Entry 8HMV (electron microscopy, 2.91 A resolution); this record covers chains A and B of the 5 polymer chains in the assembly.

Chain A:
Name: Probable G-protein coupled receptor 21
Source organism: Homo sapiens
UniProtKB: Q99679 (GPR21_HUMAN); residues 30-318 here = UniProt positions 30-318
Amino-acid sequence (289 residues; numbered 30 to 318; the number before each row is that of its first residue):
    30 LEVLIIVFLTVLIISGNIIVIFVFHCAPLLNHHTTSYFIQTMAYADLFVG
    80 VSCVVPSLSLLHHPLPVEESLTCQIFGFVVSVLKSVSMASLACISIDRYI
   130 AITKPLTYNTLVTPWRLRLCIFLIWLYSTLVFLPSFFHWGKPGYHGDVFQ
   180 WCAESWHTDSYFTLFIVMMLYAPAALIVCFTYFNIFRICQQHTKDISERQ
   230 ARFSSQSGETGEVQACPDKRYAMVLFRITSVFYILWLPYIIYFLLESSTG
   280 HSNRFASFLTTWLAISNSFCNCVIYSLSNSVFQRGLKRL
Not modelled in the structure: 234-248
Reported in the primary citation:
  - contacts within the chain: Lys-170/Asp-176 (salt bridge)

Chain B:
Name: Guanine nucleotide-binding protein G(I)/G(S)/G(T) subunit beta-1
Source organism: Homo sapiens
UniProtKB: P62873 (GBB1_HUMAN); numbering as in UniProt (aligned over 3-340)
Amino-acid sequence (338 residues; each row starts with the number of its first residue):
     3 ELDQLRQEAEQLKNQIRDARKACADATLSQITNNIDPVGRIQMRTRRTLR
    53 GHLAKIYAMHWGTDSRLLVSASQDGKLIIWDSYTTNKVHAIPLRSSWVMT
   103 CAYAPSGNYVACGGLDNICSIYNLKTREGNVRVSRELAGHTGYLSCCRFL
   153 DDNQIVTSSGDTTCALWDIETGQQTTTFTGHTGDVMSLSLAPDTRLFVSG
   203 ACDASAKLWDVREGMCRQTFTGHESDINAICFFPNGNAFATGSDDATCRL
   253 FDLRADQELMTYSHDNIICGITSVSFSKSGRLLLAGYDDFNCNVWDALKA
   303 DRAGVLAGHDNRVSCLGVTDDGMAVATGSWDSFLKIWN
UniProt features mapped onto this chain:
  - modified residue: His-266 (Phosphohistidine)
  - natural variant: Leu-30 (L30F: In MRD42; uncertain significance), Arg-52 (R52G: In MRD42), Gly-64 (G64V: In MRD42), Asp-76 (D76E: In MRD42; D76G: In MRD42), Gly-77 (G77S: In MRD42), Lys-78 (K78R: In MRD42), Ile-80 (I80N: In MRD42; I80T: In MRD42), His-91 (H91R: In MRD42; uncertain significance), Ala-92 (A92T: In MRD42), Pro-94 (P94S: In MRD42), Leu-95 (L95P: In MRD42), Arg-96 (R96L: In MRD42), 5 further natural variant entries in UniProt

How chain A and chain B interact:
Pairs across the interface (4; chain A residue first):
  Pro-57(A) / Phe-335(B)  hydrophobic
  Leu-58(A) / Phe-335(B)  hydrophobic
  Arg-317(A) / His-311(B)
  Arg-317(A) / Asp-312(B)  salt bridge
Also at the interface, not in a pair above, chain A (5 interface residues in all): Ala-56, Arg-313
Also at the interface, not in a pair above, chain B (7 interface residues in all): Arg-52, Ala-309, Gly-310, Lys-337

In short:
Chain A and chain B form an interface of 5 and 7 residues respectively; the contacts include 1 salt bridge.
Its one salt-bridged contact is Arg-317(A)/Asp-312(B). From the paper: contacts within the chain involving
Lys-170(A) and Asp-176(A).
Chain A is Probable G-protein coupled receptor 21 and chain B is Guanine nucleotide-binding protein
G(I)/G(S)/G(T) subunit beta-1, both from Homo sapiens; the structure, Structure of GPR21-Gs complex, was
determined by electron microscopy.
